8UD0 - chain A; structure by X-ray diffraction, 1.89 A resolution.

== Chain A ==
Molecule: Chloroplastic import inner membrane translocase subunit HP30-1
From: Arabidopsis thaliana
Notes: fragment: SAM domain
Reference sequence: Q9SCK3 (HP301_ARATH); residue numbers follow UniProt; this construct covers 190-261
Chain sequence (90 residues; row label = number of the first residue in the row):
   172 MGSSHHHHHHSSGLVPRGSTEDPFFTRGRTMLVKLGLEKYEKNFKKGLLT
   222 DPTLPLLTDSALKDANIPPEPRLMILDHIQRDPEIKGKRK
Unresolved in the structure: 172-190, 254-261
Sequence notes: initiating methionine (172); expression tag (173-189); engineered mutation E241 (Gly in Q9SCK3)
What the authors report for this chain:
  - mutagenesis - D235A: decreased stability with Chloroplastic import inner membrane translocase subunit HP30-1 (chain A)
  - mutagenesis - D235A, D235A/G241E: abolished binding to tRNA
  - mutagenesis - D235A/G241E: abolished growth
  - mutagenesis - D235A: decreased stability in response to oligomeric species

== Summary ==
From the paper: D235A and D235A/G241E abolish binding to tRNA; D235A reduces stability with Chloroplastic
import inner membrane translocase subunit HP30-1 (chain A).
Chain A is Chloroplastic import inner membrane translocase subunit HP30-1 (Arabidopsis thaliana); the
structure, Sterile Alpha Motif (SAM) domain from Tric1 from Arabidopsis thaliana - G241E mutant, was
determined by X-ray diffraction together with 8UCY and 8UCZ from the same study.
